Entry 6NUA (X-ray diffraction, 1.64 A resolution); this record covers chains A and D.

# Chain A
Molecule: SOS response-associated peptidase YedK
Source organism: Escherichia coli
Notes: EC 3.4.-.-
Reference sequence: P76318 (YEDK_ECOLI); numbering as in UniProt (aligned over 2-222)
Amino-acid sequence (227 residues; row label = number of the first residue in the row):
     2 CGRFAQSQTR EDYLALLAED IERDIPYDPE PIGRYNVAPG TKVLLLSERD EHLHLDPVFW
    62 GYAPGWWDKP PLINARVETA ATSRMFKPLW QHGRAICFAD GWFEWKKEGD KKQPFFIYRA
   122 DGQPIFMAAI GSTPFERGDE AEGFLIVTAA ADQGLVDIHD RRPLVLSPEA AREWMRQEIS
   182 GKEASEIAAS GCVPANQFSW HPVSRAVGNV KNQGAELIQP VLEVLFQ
Construct notes: expression tag (223-228)
UniProt features mapped onto this chain:
  - active site: Cys2 (Nucleophile), Glu105
  - site: Glu105 (Required for sensing abasic sites), His160 (Required to stabilize abasic sites)
  - modified residue: Cys2 (Thiazolidine linkage to a ring-opened DNA abasic site)
  - mutagenesis: Cys2 (C2A: Abolished formation of the DNA-protein cross-link. Reduced binding to single-stranded DNA ...), Arg4 (R4A: Reduced binding to single-stranded DNA), Pro40 (P40G: Reduced binding to single-stranded DNA), Trp67 (W67A: Abolished binding to single-stranded DNA), Trp68 (W68A: Abolished binding to single-stranded DNA), Lys70 (K70A: Slightly reduced binding to single-stranded DNA), Asn75 (N75A: Reduced formation of the DNA-protein cross-link. Reduced binding to single-stranded DNA), Arg77 (R77A: Abolished binding to single-stranded DNA), Thr80 (T80A: Reduced binding to single-stranded DNA), Ser84 (S84A: Reduced binding to single-stranded DNA), Arg85 (R85A: Strongly reduced binding to single-stranded DNA), Glu105 (E105A: Reduced formation of the DNA-protein cross-link. Abolished ability to mediate self-reversal of covalent cross-link with DNA ...), 5 further mutagenesis entries in UniProt
Reported in the primary citation:
  - binding site for the 7-nt DNA strand (chain D): Cys2, Pro40, Trp67, Trp68, Ile74, Arg77, Ser84 to Phe87, Thr149, His160, Arg162
  - catalytic residues: Cys2
  - mutagenesis - C2A, C2S: abolished catalytic activity with the 7-nt DNA strand (chain D)
  - binding site for the 7-nt DNA strand: Glu105
  - contacts within the chain: Cys2-Asn75 (hydrogen bond)
  - mutagenesis - N75A, E105A, H160A: decreased catalytic activity with the 7-nt DNA strand (chain D)
  - mutagenesis - C2A, C2S: increased catalytic activity on ssDNA containing an AP site

# Chain D
Molecule: 7-nt DNA strand
Sequence (7 nucleotides; each row starts with the number of its first residue):
     1 GTCXGGA
Modified positions: PED (pentane-3,4-diol-5-phosphate) at position 4

# Interface between chain A and chain D
Residue-residue contacts (33):
  Cys2(A) - PED_4(D)  covalent bond
  Cys2(A) - DG5(D)  sugar contact
  Gly3(A) - DG5(D)  sugar contact
  Arg4(A) - DG6(D)  hydrogen bond to the sugar
  Pro40(A) - DG5(D)  base contact
  Trp67(A) - DG1(D)  stacking on the base
  Trp68(A) - DT2(D)  sugar contact
  Leu73(A) - DT2(D)  base contact
  Leu73(A) - DC3(D)  sugar contact
  Ile74(A) - DG5(D)  base contact
  Asn75(A) - DC3(D)  sugar contact
  Asn75(A) - PED_4(D)  sugar contact
  Ala76(A) - DC3(D)  phosphate contact
  Arg77(A) - DC3(D)  hydrogen bond to the phosphate
  Arg77(A) - PED_4(D)  base contact
  Ser84(A) - DT2(D)  hydrogen bond to the phosphate
  Arg85(A) - DG1(D)  hydrogen bond to the base
  Arg85(A) - DT2(D)  phosphate contact
  Met86(A) - DG1(D)  phosphate contact
  Met86(A) - DT2(D)  sugar contact
  Phe87(A) - DT2(D)  phosphate contact
  Phe87(A) - DC3(D)  phosphate contact
  Glu105(A) - PED_4(D)  sugar contact
  Glu105(A) - DG5(D)  phosphate contact
  Trp106(A) - DG6(D)  sugar contact
  Lys113(A) - DA7(D)  phosphate contact
  Thr149(A) - PED_4(D)  base contact
  His160(A) - PED_4(D)  hydrogen bond to the sugar
  His160(A) - DG5(D)  salt bridge to the phosphate
  Arg162(A) - PED_4(D)  base contact
  Gly209(A) - DG6(D)  phosphate contact
  Gly209(A) - DA7(D)  sugar contact
  Asn210(A) - DA7(D)  sugar contact
Also at the interface, not in a pair above, chain A (27 interface residues in all): Thr80, Asp161, Arg206, Val211

# Overview
27 residues of chain A face 7 of chain D across their interface, with 1 covalent bond, 5 hydrogen bonds, 1
salt bridge and 1 aromatic stacking contact. Polar contacts include Arg85(A)-DG1(D), Arg4(A)-DG6(D) and
His160(A)-PED_4(D). The paper reports the catalytic residue Cys2(A); N75A, E105A and H160A of chain A reduce
catalytic activity with the 7-nt DNA strand (chain D); 5 substitutions were tested in all.
Chain A is SOS response-associated peptidase YedK (Escherichia coli) and chain D is a 7-nt DNA strand; the
structure, DNA-protein crosslink between E. coli YedK and ssDNA containing an abasic site, was determined by
X-ray diffraction together with 6NUH from the same study.
